4QLT - chains R and S of the 28 polymer chains in the assembly; structure by X-ray diffraction, 2.80 A resolution.

# Chain R
Protein: Proteasome subunit alpha type-5
From: Saccharomyces cerevisiae
Notes: EC 3.4.25.1
Reference sequence: P32379 (PSA5_YEAST); residues -7 to 252 here correspond to UniProt positions 1-260 (UniProt number = residue number + 8)
Amino-acid sequence (260 residues; numbered -7 to 252; the number before each row is that of its first residue; numbers below 1 keep their minus sign (Met-7 is residue -7)):
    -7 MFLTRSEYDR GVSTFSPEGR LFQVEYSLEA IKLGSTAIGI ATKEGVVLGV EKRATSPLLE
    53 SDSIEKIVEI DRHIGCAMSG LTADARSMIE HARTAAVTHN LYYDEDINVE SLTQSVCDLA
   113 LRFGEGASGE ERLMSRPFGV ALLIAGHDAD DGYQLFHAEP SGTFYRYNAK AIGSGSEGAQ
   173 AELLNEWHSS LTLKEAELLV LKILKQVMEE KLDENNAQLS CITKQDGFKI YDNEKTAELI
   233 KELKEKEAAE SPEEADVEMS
Unresolved in the structure: -7 to 0, 118-124, 243-252

# Chain S
Protein: Proteasome subunit alpha type-6
From: Saccharomyces cerevisiae
Notes: EC 3.4.25.1
Reference sequence: P40302 (PSA6_YEAST); residues 0-233 here correspond to UniProt positions 1-234 (UniProt number = residue number + 1)
Amino-acid sequence (234 residues; each row starts with the number of its first residue; numbering starts at 0):
     0 MFRNNYDGDT VTFSPTGRLF QVEYALEAIK QGSVTVGLRS NTHAVLVALK RNADELSSYQ
    60 KKIIKCDEHM GLSLAGLAPD ARVLSNYLRQ QCNYSSLVFN RKLAVERAGH LLCDKAQKNT
   120 QSYGGRPYGV GLLIIGYDKS GAHLLEFQPS GNVTELYGTA IGARSQGAKT YLERTLDTFI
   180 KIDGNPDELI KAGVEAISQS LRDESLTVDN LSIAIVGKDT PFTIYDGEAV AKYI
Unresolved in the structure: 0-2
UniProt features mapped onto this chain:
  - modified residue: Ser13 (Phosphoserine)
  - cross-link: Lys190 (Glycyl lysine isopeptide (Lys-Gly) (interchain with G-Cter in ubiquitin))

# How chain R and chain S interact
Pairs across the interface (46):
  Arg2(R) - Gly7(S)
  Ser5(R) - Gly123(S)
  Ser5(R) - Gly124(S)
  Ser5(R) - Arg125(S)
  Thr6(R) - Gly7(S)
  Thr6(R) - Gln20(S)
  Phe7(R) - Gln20(S)  hydrogen bond (backbone-side chain)
  Phe7(R) - Tyr23(S)
  Phe7(R) - Ala24(S)  hydrophobic
  Phe7(R) - Arg125(S)
  Phe7(R) - Pro126(S)
  Phe7(R) - Gly128(S)
  Ser8(R) - Tyr23(S)
  Pro9(R) - Tyr23(S)  hydrophobic
  Pro9(R) - Glu26(S)
  Glu10(R) - Glu26(S)
  Glu10(R) - Gln30(S)
  Gly11(R) - Tyr23(S)
  Gly11(R) - Ala27(S)
  Leu13(R) - Arg125(S)
  Gln106(R) - Arg81(S)  hydrogen bond
  Asp110(R) - Arg81(S)  salt bridge
  Leu113(R) - Pro78(S)  hydrophobic
  Leu113(R) - Arg125(S)
  Ser153(R) - Pro78(S)
  Gly154(R) - Pro78(S)
  Thr155(R) - Gln59(S)
  Phe156(R) - Gln59(S)
  Tyr157(R) - Arg50(S)  hydrogen bond (side chain-backbone)
  Tyr157(R) - Ala52(S)
  Tyr157(R) - Ser56(S)
  Tyr157(R) - Ser57(S)
  Tyr157(R) - Gln59(S)
  Arg158(R) - Ser56(S)
  Arg158(R) - Ser57(S)  hydrogen bond (backbone-backbone)
  Tyr159(R) - Ala52(S)
  Tyr159(R) - Asp53(S)
  Tyr159(R) - Leu55(S)
  Tyr159(R) - Ser56(S)
  Asn160(R) - Leu55(S)  hydrogen bond (backbone-backbone)
  Ala161(R) - Leu55(S)
  Gln172(R) - Asp53(S)  hydrogen bond
  Gln172(R) - Leu55(S)
  Leu175(R) - Leu55(S)
  Leu176(R) - Glu54(S)
  Leu176(R) - Leu55(S)  hydrophobic
Also at the interface, not in a pair above, chain R (27 interface residues in all): Gly3, Glu117, Trp179
Also at the interface, not in a pair above, chain S (26 interface residues in all): Asp6, Asn51, Leu76, Asp79

# Summary
Chain R and chain S form an interface of 27 and 26 residues respectively, with 6 hydrogen bonds and 1 salt
bridge. Polar pairs include Asp110(R)-Arg81(S), Phe7(R)-Gln20(S) and Gln106(R)-Arg81(S).
Here chain R is Proteasome subunit alpha type-5 and chain S is Proteasome subunit alpha type-6, both from
Saccharomyces cerevisiae. Entry 4QLT (yCP in complex with tripeptidic epoxyketone inhibitor 2 (PR924)) was
determined by X-ray diffraction together with 4QLQ, 4QLS, 4QLU and 4QLV from the same study.
